Entry 5C4J (X-ray diffraction, 4.00 A resolution); this record covers chains A and E of the 13 polymer chains in the assembly.

# Chain A
Protein: DNA-directed RNA polymerase II subunit RPB1
Source organism: Saccharomyces cerevisiae (strain ATCC 204508 / S288c)
Notes: EC 2.7.7.6
UniProt: P04050 (RPB1_YEAST); numbering as in UniProt (aligned over 1-1733)
Amino-acid sequence (1733 residues; row label = number of the first residue in the row):
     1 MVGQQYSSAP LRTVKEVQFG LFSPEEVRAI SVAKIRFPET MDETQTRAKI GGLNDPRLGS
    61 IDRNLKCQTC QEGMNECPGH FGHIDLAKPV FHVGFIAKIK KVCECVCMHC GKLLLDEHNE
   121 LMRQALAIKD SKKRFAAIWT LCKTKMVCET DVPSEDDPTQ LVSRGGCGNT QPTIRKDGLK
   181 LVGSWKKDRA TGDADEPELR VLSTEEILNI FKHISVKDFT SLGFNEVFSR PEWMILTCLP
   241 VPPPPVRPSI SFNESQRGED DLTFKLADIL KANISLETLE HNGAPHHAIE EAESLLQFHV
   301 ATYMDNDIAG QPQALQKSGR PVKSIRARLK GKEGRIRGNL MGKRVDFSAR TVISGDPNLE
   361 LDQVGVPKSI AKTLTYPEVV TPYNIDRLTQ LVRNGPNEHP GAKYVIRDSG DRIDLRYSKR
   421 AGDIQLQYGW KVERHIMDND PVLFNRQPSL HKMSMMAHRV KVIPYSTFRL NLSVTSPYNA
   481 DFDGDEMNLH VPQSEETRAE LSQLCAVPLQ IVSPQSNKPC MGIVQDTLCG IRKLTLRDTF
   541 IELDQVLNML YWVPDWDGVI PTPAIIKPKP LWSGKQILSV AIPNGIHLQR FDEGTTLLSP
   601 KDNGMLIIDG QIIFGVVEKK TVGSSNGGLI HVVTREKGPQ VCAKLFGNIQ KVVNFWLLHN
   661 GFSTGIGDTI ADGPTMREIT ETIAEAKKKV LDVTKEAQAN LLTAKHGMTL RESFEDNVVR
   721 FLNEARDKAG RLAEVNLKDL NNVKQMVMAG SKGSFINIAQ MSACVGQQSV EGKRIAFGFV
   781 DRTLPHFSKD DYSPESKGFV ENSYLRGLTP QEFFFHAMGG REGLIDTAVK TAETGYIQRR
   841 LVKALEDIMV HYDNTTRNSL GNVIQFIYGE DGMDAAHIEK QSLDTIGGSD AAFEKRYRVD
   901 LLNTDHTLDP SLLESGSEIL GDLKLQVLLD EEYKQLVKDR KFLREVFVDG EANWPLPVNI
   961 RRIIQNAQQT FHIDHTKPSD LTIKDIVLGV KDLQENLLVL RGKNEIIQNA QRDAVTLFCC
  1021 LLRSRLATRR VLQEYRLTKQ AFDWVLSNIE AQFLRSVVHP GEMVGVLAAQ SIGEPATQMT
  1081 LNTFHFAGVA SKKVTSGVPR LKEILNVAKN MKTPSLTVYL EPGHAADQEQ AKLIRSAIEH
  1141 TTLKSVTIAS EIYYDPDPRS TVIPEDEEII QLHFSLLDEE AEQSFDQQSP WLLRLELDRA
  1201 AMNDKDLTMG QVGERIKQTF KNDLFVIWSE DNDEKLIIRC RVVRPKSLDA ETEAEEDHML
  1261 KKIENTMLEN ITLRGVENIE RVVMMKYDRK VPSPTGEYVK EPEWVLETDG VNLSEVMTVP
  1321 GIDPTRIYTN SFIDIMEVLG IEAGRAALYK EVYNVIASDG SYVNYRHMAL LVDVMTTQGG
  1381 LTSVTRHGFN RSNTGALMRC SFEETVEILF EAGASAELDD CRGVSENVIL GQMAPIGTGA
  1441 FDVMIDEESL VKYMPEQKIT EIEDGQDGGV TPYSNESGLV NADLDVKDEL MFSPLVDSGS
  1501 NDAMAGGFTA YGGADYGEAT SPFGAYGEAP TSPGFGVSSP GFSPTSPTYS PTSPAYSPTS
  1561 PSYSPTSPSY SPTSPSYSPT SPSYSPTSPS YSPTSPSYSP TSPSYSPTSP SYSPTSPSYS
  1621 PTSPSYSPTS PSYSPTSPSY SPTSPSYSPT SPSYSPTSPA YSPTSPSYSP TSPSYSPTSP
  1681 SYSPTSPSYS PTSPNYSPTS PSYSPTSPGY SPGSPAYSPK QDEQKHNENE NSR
Disordered / not traced: 1, 35, 44-48, 83-84, 1244-1255, 1454-1733
Bound ions: Zn2+ site 1 near Cys-67 (its only coordinating residue here); Zn2+ site 2: Cys-107, Cys-110
From the paper describing this entry:
  - binding site for Non-template strand DNA: Lys-100, Lys-101, Lys-143, Arg-175, Lys-317, Lys-1102, Lys-1109, Asn-1110, His-1387, Arg-1391
  - binding site for the 9-nt RNA strand: Arg-320
  - conformationally variable residues (loop rearrangement, side-chain flip): Gln-1078 to Gly-1097
  - contacts within the chain: Thr-1095/Thr-1113 (hydrogen bond)

# Chain E
Protein: DNA-directed RNA polymerases I, II, and III subunit RPABC1
Source organism: Saccharomyces cerevisiae (strain ATCC 204508 / S288c)
UniProt: P20434 (RPAB1_YEAST); numbering as in UniProt (aligned over 1-215)
Amino-acid sequence (215 residues; row label = number of the first residue in the row):
     1 MDQENERNIS RLWRAFRTVK EMVKDRGYFI TQEEVELPLE DFKAKYCDSM GRPQRKMMSF
    61 QANPTEESIS KFPDMGSLWV EFCDEPSVGV KTMKTFVIHI QEKNFQTGIF VYQNNITPSA
   121 MKLVPSIPPA TIETFNEAAL VVNITHHELV PKHIRLSSDE KRELLKRYRL KESQLPRIQR
   181 ADPVALYLGL KRGEVVKIIR KSETSGRYAS YRICM
Disordered / not traced: 1-3
From the paper describing this entry:
  - binding site for Non-template strand DNA: Ser-119

# How chain A and chain E interact
Contacting residue pairs - 94 pairs, chain A then chain E:
  Leu-121(A) / Lys-122(E)
  Asp-853(A) / Arg-169(E)  salt bridge
  Arg-857(A) / Tyr-168(E)  hydrogen bond (side chain-backbone)
  Arg-857(A) / Gln-174(E)
  Gly-861(A) / Gln-174(E)
  Asn-862(A) / Gln-174(E)
  Asn-862(A) / Arg-177(E)
  Val-863(A) / Leu-170(E)  hydrophobic
  Val-863(A) / Gln-174(E)  hydrogen bond (backbone-backbone)
  Val-863(A) / Pro-176(E)
  Gln-865(A) / Tyr-208(E)
  Phe-866(A) / Tyr-168(E)  hydrophobic
  Phe-866(A) / Tyr-208(E)  hydrogen bond (backbone-side chain)
  Phe-866(A) / Ala-209(E)
  Phe-866(A) / Ser-210(E)
  Phe-866(A) / Tyr-211(E)  hydrophobic
  Ile-867(A) / Tyr-208(E)  hydrophobic
  Gly-869(A) / Thr-204(E)  hydrogen bond (backbone-side chain)
  Glu-870(A) / Arg-200(E)  salt bridge
  Glu-870(A) / Ser-202(E)  hydrogen bond
  Glu-870(A) / Thr-204(E)
  Glu-870(A) / Ser-205(E)  hydrogen bond (backbone-side chain)
  Glu-870(A) / Tyr-208(E)
  Asp-871(A) / Thr-204(E)  hydrogen bond
  Phe-942(A) / Lys-201(E)
  Phe-942(A) / Gly-206(E)
  Phe-942(A) / Arg-207(E)
  Glu-945(A) / Lys-201(E)  salt bridge
  Val-946(A) / Lys-201(E)
  Val-946(A) / Ser-202(E)
  Phe-947(A) / Glu-203(E)
  Asn-1004(A) / Arg-167(E)
  Ile-1006(A) / Leu-164(E)  hydrophobic
  Ile-1006(A) / Arg-167(E)
  Ile-1006(A) / Tyr-168(E)  hydrophobic
  Ile-1007(A) / Arg-167(E)
  Ile-1007(A) / Tyr-168(E)  hydrophobic
  Asp-1013(A) / Ser-205(E)  hydrogen bond (backbone-side chain)
  Asp-1013(A) / Arg-207(E)
  Ala-1014(A) / Ser-205(E)  hydrogen bond (backbone-side chain)
  Thr-1016(A) / Ser-205(E)  hydrogen bond (side chain-backbone)
  Thr-1016(A) / Gly-206(E)
  Leu-1017(A) / Glu-203(E)
  Leu-1017(A) / Ser-205(E)
  Leu-1017(A) / Gly-206(E)
  Met-1317(A) / Val-142(E)
  Met-1317(A) / His-147(E)
  Thr-1318(A) / Arg-7(E)  hydrogen bond (backbone-side chain)
  Thr-1318(A) / Arg-11(E)  hydrogen bond
  Thr-1318(A) / Ala-138(E)
  Thr-1318(A) / Val-141(E)
  Thr-1318(A) / Val-142(E)
  Val-1319(A) / Arg-7(E)
  Pro-1320(A) / Arg-7(E)
  Pro-1324(A) / Arg-14(E)
  Pro-1324(A) / Val-142(E)  hydrophobic
  Pro-1324(A) / His-147(E)
  Thr-1325(A) / His-146(E)
  Thr-1325(A) / His-147(E)  hydrogen bond (backbone-side chain)
  Thr-1325(A) / Glu-148(E)  hydrogen bond (side chain-backbone)
  Arg-1326(A) / Glu-148(E)  salt bridge
  Ile-1327(A) / His-147(E)  hydrogen bond (backbone-side chain)
  Glu-1337(A) / Pro-183(E)
  Val-1338(A) / Ile-144(E)
  Val-1338(A) / Pro-183(E)
  Leu-1339(A) / Ile-144(E)
  Leu-1339(A) / His-147(E)
  Leu-1339(A) / Pro-183(E)
  Leu-1339(A) / Val-184(E)
  Gly-1340(A) / Asp-182(E)
  Gly-1340(A) / Pro-183(E)
  Ile-1341(A) / Ile-178(E)  hydrophobic
  Ile-1341(A) / Asp-182(E)  hydrogen bond (backbone-side chain)
  Ile-1341(A) / Arg-212(E)
  Glu-1342(A) / Pro-151(E)
  Glu-1342(A) / His-153(E)
  Glu-1342(A) / Ile-198(E)
  Glu-1342(A) / Arg-200(E)  salt bridge
  Glu-1342(A) / Arg-212(E)  salt bridge
  Ala-1343(A) / Leu-149(E)
  Arg-1345(A) / Arg-200(E)
  Ala-1346(A) / Leu-149(E)  hydrophobic
  Ala-1347(A) / Leu-149(E)
  Tyr-1349(A) / Glu-203(E)
  Tyr-1365(A) / Glu-203(E)
  Tyr-1365(A) / Thr-204(E)
  Asp-1373(A) / Arg-200(E)  salt bridge
  Thr-1376(A) / Arg-212(E)  hydrogen bond
  Thr-1377(A) / Pro-176(E)
  Thr-1377(A) / Arg-212(E)
  Gln-1378(A) / Arg-177(E)
  Gly-1379(A) / Arg-177(E)
  Gly-1379(A) / Gln-179(E)
  Asn-1393(A) / Arg-177(E)  hydrogen bond
Other interface residues (no listed pair), chain A (57 interface residues in all): Trp-954, Leu-956, Ala-1010, Val-1015, Gln-1218, Met-1336, Arg-1366, Gly-1380
Other interface residues (no listed pair), chain E (48 interface residues in all): Glu-4, Asn-143, Val-150, Ser-173, Leu-175, Lys-197, Met-215

# Overview
57 residues of chain A and 48 residues of chain E are in contact, with 18 hydrogen bonds and 7 salt bridges.
Among the polar pairs are Asp-853(A)/Arg-169(E), Glu-870(A)/Arg-200(E) and Glu-945(A)/Lys-201(E). From the
paper: a binding site for Non-template strand DNA at Lys-100(A), Lys-101(A) and Ser-119(E) among others; a
binding site for the 9-nt RNA strand at Arg-320(A).
Here chain A is DNA-directed RNA polymerase II subunit RPB1 and chain E is DNA-directed RNA polymerases I, II,
and III subunit RPABC1, both from Saccharomyces cerevisiae (strain ATCC 204508 / S288c). Entry 5C4J (Crystal
structure of a transcribing RNA Polymerase II complex reveals a complete transcription bubble) was determined
by X-ray diffraction (same publication as 5C3E, 5C44, 5C4A and 5C4X).
